Entry 7WF3 (electron microscopy, 3.40 A resolution); this record covers chains G and P of the 12 polymer chains in the assembly.

# Chain G
Molecule: Voltage-gated potassium channel subunit beta-2
Source organism: Homo sapiens
Notes: EC 1.1.1.-
Reference sequence: Q13303 (KCAB2_HUMAN); residue numbers follow UniProt; this construct covers 34-361
Sequence (328 residues; each row starts with the number of its first residue):
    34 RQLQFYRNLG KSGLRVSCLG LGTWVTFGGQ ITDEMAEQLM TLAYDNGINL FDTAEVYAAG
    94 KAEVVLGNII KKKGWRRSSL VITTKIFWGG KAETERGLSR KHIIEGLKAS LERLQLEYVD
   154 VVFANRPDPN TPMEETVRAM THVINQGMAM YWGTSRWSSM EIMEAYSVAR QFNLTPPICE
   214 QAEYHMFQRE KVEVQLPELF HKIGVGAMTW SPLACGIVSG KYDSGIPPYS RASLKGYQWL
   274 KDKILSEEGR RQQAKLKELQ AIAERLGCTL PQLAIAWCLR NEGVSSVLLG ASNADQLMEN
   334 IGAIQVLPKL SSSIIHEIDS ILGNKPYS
Residues lining bound ligands: NADP (NAP; NADP nicotinamide-adenine-dinucleotide phosphate): Gly55, Thr56, Trp57, Gln63, Asp85, Tyr90, Lys118, Asn158, Ser188, Arg189, Gln214, Trp243, Ser244, Pro245, Leu246, Ala247, Cys248, Gly249, Ser252, Lys254, Tyr255, Tyr262, Ser263, Arg264, Pro304, Leu321, Leu322, Gly323, Ala324, Ser325, Gln329, Glu332, Asn333

# Chain P
Molecule: Potassium voltage-gated channel subfamily A member 3
Source organism: Homo sapiens
Notes: fragment: T1 domain
Reference sequence: P22001 (KCNA3_HUMAN); residues 99-204 here = UniProt positions 99-204
Sequence (106 residues; row label = number of the first residue in the row):
    99 QDCCGERVVI NISGLRFETQ LKTLCQFPET LLGDPKRRMR YFDPLRNEYF FDRNRPSFDA
   159 ILYYYQSGGR IRRPVNVPID IFSEEIRFYQ LGEEAMEKFR EDEGFL
Disulfide bonds: Cys101-Cys123

# How chain G and chain P interact
Contacting residue pairs - 8 pairs, chain G then chain P:
  Tyr199(G) - Pro142(P)  hydrogen bond (side chain-backbone)
  Tyr199(G) - Asn145(P)
  Ser200(G) - Asn145(P)
  Arg203(G) - Pro142(P)  hydrogen bond (side chain-backbone)
  Arg203(G) - Leu143(P)
  His234(G) - Met137(P)
  Lys235(G) - Phe140(P)
  Lys235(G) - Tyr147(P)
Other interface residues (no listed pair), chain G (8 interface residues in all): Met193, Met196, Ile236
Other interface residues (no listed pair), chain P (8 interface residues in all): Cys102, Glu104

# In short
The chain G/chain P interface involves 8 residues from each chain; the contacts include 2 hydrogen bonds.
Among the polar pairs are Tyr199(G)-Pro142(P) and Arg203(G)-Pro142(P). Ligands of chain G: NADP.
Here chain G is Voltage-gated potassium channel subunit beta-2 and chain P is Potassium voltage-gated channel
subfamily A member 3, both from Homo sapiens. Entry 7WF3 (Composite map of human Kv1.3 channel in apo state
with beta subunits) was determined by electron microscopy (same publication as 7WF4).
